8D7I - chains B and C of the 3 polymer chains in the assembly; structure by X-ray diffraction, 3.63 A resolution.

== Chain B ==
Molecule: Extracellular Adherence Protein
Organism: Staphylococcus aureus subsp. aureus
Reference sequence: Q99QS1 (MAP_STAAM); residue numbers follow UniProt; this construct covers 49-145
Sequence (100 residues; numbered 46 to 145; the number before each row is that of its first residue):
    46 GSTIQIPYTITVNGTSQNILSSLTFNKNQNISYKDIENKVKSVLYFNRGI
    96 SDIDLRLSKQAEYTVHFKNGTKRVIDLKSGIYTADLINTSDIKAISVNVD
Not modelled in the structure: 46
Construct notes: expression tag (46-48)

== Chain C ==
Molecule: Cathepsin G, C-terminal truncated form
Organism: Homo sapiens
Reference sequence: P08311 (CATG_HUMAN); residues 16-238 here correspond to UniProt positions 21-243 (UniProt number = residue number + 5)
Sequence (223 residues; row label = number of the first residue in the row):
    16 IIGGRESRPHSRPYMAYLQIQSPAGQSRCGGFLVREDFVLTAAHCWGSNI
    66 NVTLGAHNIQRRENTQQHITARRAIRHPQYNQRTIQNDIMLLQLSRRVRR
   116 NRNVNPVALPRAQEGLRPGTLCTVAGWGRVSMRRGTDTLREVQLRVQRDR
   166 QCLRIFGSYDPRRQICVGDRRERKAAFKGDSGGPLLCNNVAHGIVSYGKS
   216 SGVPPEVFTRVSSFLPWIRTTMR
UniProt features mapped onto this chain:
  - region (Important for antimicrobial activity): I16 to R20, H92 to L106
  - active site (Charge relay system): H59, D103, S196
  - glycosylation: N66 (N-linked (GlcNAc...) (complex) asparagine)
Disulfide bonds: C44-C60, C137-C202, C167-C181

== How chain B and chain C interact ==
Residue-residue contacts - 62 pairs, chain B then chain C:
  Q50(B) with Q41(C)
  T54(B) with K193(C)
  T56(B) with S215(C)
  N58(B) with R98(C), hydrogen bond
  G59(B) with K214(C), hydrogen bond (backbone-side chain)
  T60(B) with I100(C); F171(C); Y212(C)
  S61(B) with K193(C), hydrogen bond; Y212(C); G213(C), hydrogen bond (backbone-backbone); S215(C)
  Q62(B) with H59(C); Y95(C); I100(C); K193(C), hydrogen bond (backbone-side chain); S211(C); Y212(C)
  N63(B) with A191(C); F192(C); K193(C); G194(C), hydrogen bond (backbone-backbone); D195(C), hydrogen bond (backbone-backbone); S196(C), hydrogen bond (backbone-side chain); V210(C); S211(C), hydrogen bond (backbone-backbone); Y212(C); G213(C); E221(C), hydrogen bond
  I64(B) with S42(C); C44(C), hydrophobic; H59(C); K193(C); G194(C); S196(C), hydrogen bond (backbone-side chain)
  L65(B) with S42(C); R43(C), hydrogen bond (backbone-backbone); R144(C); K193(C); G194(C)
  S66(B) with Q41(C); S42(C)
  S67(B) with G40(C); Q41(C), hydrogen bond (backbone-backbone)
  L68(B) with A39(C)
  T69(B) with A39(C), hydrogen bond (backbone-backbone); G40(C)
  Y90(B) with Q97(C)
  F91(B) with S37(C); P38(C); W61(C); Q97(C)
  N92(B) with Y95(C); Q97(C)
  R93(B) with Q97(C); R98(C), hydrogen bond (side chain-backbone); I100(C)
  G94(B) with Q97(C); R98(C)
  I95(B) with R98(C)
  D99(B) with R98(C), salt bridge
  K138(B) with R148(C)
Also at the interface, not in a pair above, chain B (24 interface residues in all): V57
Also at the interface, not in a pair above, chain C (32 interface residues in all): C60, G62

== Summary ==
24 residues of chain B and 32 residues of chain C are in contact, with 15 hydrogen bonds and 1 salt bridge.
Polar pairs include D99(B)-R98(C), N58(B)-R98(C) and G59(B)-K214(C). Curated annotation (UniProt) lists 3
active-site residues on chain C.
Here chain B is Extracellular Adherence Protein (Staphylococcus aureus subsp. aureus) and chain C is Cathepsin
G, C-terminal truncated form (Homo sapiens). Entry 8D7I (Bifunctional Inhibition of Neutrophil Elastase and
Cathepsin G by Eap1 from S. aureus) was determined by X-ray diffraction, deposited together with 9ASS, 9ASX,
9ATK, 9ATU and 8D7K.
